9FCO - chains B and L of the 16 polymer chains in the assembly; structure by electron microscopy, 2.40 A resolution.

[Chain B]
Molecule: 16S rRNA
Source organism: Escherichia coli
Sequence (1046 nucleotides; each row starts with the number of its first residue; note: 488 numbers in that range are skipped by the numbering (no residue carries them; nothing is unmodelled there)):
     1 AAAUUGAAGA GUUUGAUCAU GGCUCAGAUU GAACGCUGGC GGCAGGCCUA ACACAUGCAA
    61 GUCGAACGGU AACAGGAA
    93 UGCUGACGAG UGGCGGACGG GUGAGUAAUG UCUGGGAAAC UGCCUGAUGG AGGGGGAUAA
   153 CUACUGGAAA CGGUAGCUAA UACCGCAUAA CGUCGCAAGA CCAAAGAGGG GG
   214 CCUCUUGCCA UCGGAUGUGC CCAGAUGGGA UUAGCUAGUA GGUGGGGUAA CGGCUCACCU
   274 AGGCGACGAU CCCUAGCUGG UCUGAGAGGA UGACCAGCCA CACUGGAACU GAGACACGGU
   334 CCAGACUCCU ACGGGAGGCA GCAGUGGGGA AUAUUGCACA AUGGGCGCAA GCCUGAUGCA
   394 GCCAUGCCGC GUGUAUGAAG AAGCCCUUCG GGUUGUAAAG UACUUUCAGC GGGGAGGAAG
   454 GGAGUAAAGU UAAUACCUUU GCUCAUUGAC GUUACCCGCA GAAGAAGCAC CGGCUAACUC
   514 CGUGCCAGCA GCCXCGGUAA UACGGAGGGU GCAAGCGUUA AUCGGAAUUA CUGGGCGUAA
   574 AGCGCACGCA GGCGGUUUGU UAAGUCAGAU GUGAAAUCCC CGGGCUCAAC CUGGGAACUG
   634 CAUCUGAUAC UGGCAAGCUU GAGUCUCGUA GAGGGGGGUA GAAUUCCAGG UGUAGCGGUG
   694 AAAUGCGUAG AGAUCUGGAG GAAUACCGGU GGCGAAGGCG GCCCCCUGGA CGAAGACUGA
   754 CGCUCAGGUG CGAAAGCGUG GGGAGCAAAC AGGAUUAGAU ACCCUGGUAG UCCACGCCGU
   814 AAACGAUGUC GACUUGGAGG UUGUGCC
   846 GGCGUGGCUU CCGGAGCUAA CGCGUUAAGU CGACCGCCUG GGGAGUACGG CCGCAAGGUU
   906 AAAACUCAAA UGAAUUGACG GGGG
  1390 UUGUACACAC CGCCCGUXAC ACCAUGGGAG UGGGUUGCAA AAGAAGUAGG UAGCUUAACC
  1450 UUCGGGAGGG CGCUUACCAC UUUGUGAUUC AUGACUGGGG UGAAGUCGUA ACAAGGUAAC
  1510 CGUAGGGGAA CCUGCGGUUG GAUCA
Modified / non-standard residues: PSU (pseudouridine-5'-monophosphate) at position 516, G7M (N7-methyl-guanosine-5'-monophosphate) at position 527, 4OC (4n,o2'-methylcytidine-5'-monophosphate) at position 1402, 5MC (5-methylcytidine-5'-monophosphate) at position 1407, UR3 (3-methyluridine-5'-monophoshate) at position 1498, 2MG (2N-methylguanosine-5'-monophosphate) at position 1516, MA6 (6N-dimethyladenosine-5'-monophoshate) at position 1518, MA6 (6N-dimethyladenosine-5'-monophoshate) at position 1519
Metal / ion sites: K+ site 1: G11, U12, G21, G22; Mg2+ site 1 near U13 (its only coordinating residue here); Mg2+ site 2 near G21 (its only coordinating residue here); Mg2+ site 3: C48, G115; Mg2+ site 4: A59, U387; K+ site 2: U62, G104, G105; Mg2+ site 5 near G100 (its only coordinating residue here); K+ site 3: G107, G324, G326; K+ site 4: G107, G108, G326; Mg2+ site 6: A109, G331; K+ site 5: A109, C110, G111; Mg2+ site 7 near G111 (its only coordinating residue here); 17 more K+ sites not listed; 30 more Mg2+ sites not listed
Small-molecule neighbours: kasugamycin (KSG; (1S,2R,3S,4R,5S,6S)-2,3,4,5,6-pentahydroxycyclohexyl 2-amino-4-{[carboxy(imino)methyl]amino}-2,3,4,6-tetradeoxy-alpha-D-arabino-hexopyranoside): A792, A794, C795, G926, UR3_1498, A1499, G1504, G1505, U1506
Reported in the primary citation:
  - binding site for kasugamycin: A794, G926
  - binding site for mRNA: G693, A790, G926, C1400

[Chain L]
Protein: Small ribosomal subunit protein uS12
Source organism: Escherichia coli
UniProt: P0A7S3 (RS12_ECOLI); residue numbers follow UniProt; this construct covers 1-124
Sequence (124 residues; row label = number of the first residue in the row):
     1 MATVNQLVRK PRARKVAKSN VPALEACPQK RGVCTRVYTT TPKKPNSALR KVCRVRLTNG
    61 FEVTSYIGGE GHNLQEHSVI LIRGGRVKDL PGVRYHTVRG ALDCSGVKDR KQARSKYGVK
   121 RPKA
Not modelled in the structure: 1, 123-124
Modified / non-standard residues: Asp89 ((3R)-3-(methylsulfanyl)-L-aspartic acid; D2T)
Metal / ion sites: K+: Pro45, Asn46 (shared with C518(B), G529(B) of chain B)
Swiss-Prot annotation at these positions:
  - modified residue: Lys108 (N6-acetyllysine)

[Chain B / chain L interface]
Pairs across the interface - 127 pairs, chain B then chain L:
  U24(B) - Asn20(L)  phosphate contact
  A33(B) - Pro28(L)  sugar contact
  A33(B) - Gln29(L)  hydrogen bond to the sugar
  C34(B) - Gln29(L)  sugar contact
  C34(B) - Leu81(L)  sugar contact
  C34(B) - Val98(L)  sugar contact
  G35(B) - Gly100(L)  sugar contact
  G35(B) - Ser115(L)  hydrogen bond to the sugar
  G35(B) - Gly118(L)  sugar contact
  C36(B) - Arg114(L)  hydrogen bond to the sugar
  C36(B) - Ser115(L)  sugar contact
  C36(B) - Val119(L)  sugar contact
  C36(B) - Lys120(L)  salt bridge to the phosphate
  C36(B) - Arg121(L)  hydrogen bond to the phosphate
  U37(B) - Lys120(L)  phosphate contact
  U37(B) - Arg121(L)  hydrogen bond to the phosphate
  G302(B) - Arg14(L)  salt bridge to the phosphate
  G362(B) - Arg31(L)  salt bridge to the phosphate
  G362(B) - Thr58(L)  phosphate contact
  A363(B) - Cys27(L)  hydrogen bond to the base
  A363(B) - Pro28(L)  base contact
  A363(B) - Gln29(L)  base contact
  A363(B) - Lys30(L)  phosphate contact
  A363(B) - Arg31(L)  salt bridge to the phosphate
  A363(B) - Thr58(L)  hydrogen bond to the phosphate
  A363(B) - Leu81(L)  sugar contact
  G500(B) - Arg121(L)  salt bridge to the phosphate
  C501(B) - Arg114(L)  salt bridge to the phosphate
  C501(B) - Ser115(L)  hydrogen bond to the phosphate
  C501(B) - Arg121(L)  salt bridge to the phosphate
  A502(B) - Ala113(L)  phosphate contact
  A502(B) - Arg114(L)  hydrogen bond to the phosphate
  A502(B) - Ser115(L)  hydrogen bond to the phosphate
  A502(B) - Lys116(L)  hydrogen bond to the phosphate
  C503(B) - Ala113(L)  phosphate contact
  C503(B) - Lys116(L)  salt bridge to the phosphate
  C518(B) - Pro45(L)  base contact
  C518(B) - Ser47(L)  phosphate contact
  C519(B) - Ser47(L)  hydrogen bond to the phosphate
  A520(B) - Ala48(L)  phosphate contact
  A520(B) - Leu49(L)  hydrogen bond to the phosphate
  A520(B) - Lys51(L)  salt bridge to the phosphate
  A520(B) - Glu70(L)  hydrogen bond to the sugar
  G521(B) - Arg50(L)  hydrogen bond to the base
  G521(B) - Lys51(L)  salt bridge to the phosphate
  G521(B) - Gly69(L)  phosphate contact
  G521(B) - Glu70(L)  phosphate contact
  G521(B) - Gly71(L)  hydrogen bond to the phosphate
  C522(B) - Asn46(L)  base contact
  C522(B) - Arg50(L)  base contact
  C522(B) - Tyr66(L)  hydrogen bond to the phosphate
  C522(B) - Gly68(L)  phosphate contact
  C522(B) - Gly69(L)  hydrogen bond to the phosphate
  C522(B) - Asp89(L)  base contact
  C522(B) - Tyr117(L)  sugar contact
  A523(B) - Arg50(L)  base contact
  A523(B) - Val87(L)  base contact
  A523(B) - Lys88(L)  base contact
  A523(B) - Asp89(L)  base contact
  A523(B) - Tyr117(L)  phosphate contact
  C525(B) - Arg86(L)  salt bridge to the phosphate
  C525(B) - Lys88(L)  phosphate contact
  C526(B) - Lys88(L)  salt bridge to the phosphate
  G7M_527(B) - Asn46(L)  base contact
  G7M_527(B) - Asp89(L)  base contact
  C528(B) - Asn46(L)  hydrogen bond to the base
  G529(B) - Asn46(L)  base contact
  G529(B) - Ser47(L)  hydrogen bond to the base
  G537(B) - Arg110(L)  salt bridge to the phosphate
  G538(B) - Arg110(L)  salt bridge to the phosphate
  G538(B) - Lys111(L)  hydrogen bond to the phosphate
  G538(B) - Gln112(L)  hydrogen bond to the phosphate
  A539(B) - Lys111(L)  phosphate contact
  A539(B) - Gln112(L)  hydrogen bond to the phosphate
  G550(B) - Lys116(L)  sugar contact
  U551(B) - Arg83(L)  hydrogen bond to the sugar
  U552(B) - Pro28(L)  hydrogen bond to the sugar
  U552(B) - Arg83(L)  sugar contact
  U552(B) - Gly84(L)  hydrogen bond to the sugar
  A553(B) - Val21(L)  phosphate contact
  A553(B) - Leu24(L)  sugar contact
  A553(B) - Ala26(L)  hydrogen bond to the sugar
  A553(B) - Cys27(L)  sugar contact
  A553(B) - Pro28(L)  sugar contact
  A553(B) - Gly84(L)  phosphate contact
  A554(B) - Ser19(L)  hydrogen bond to the phosphate
  A554(B) - Val21(L)  phosphate contact
  A554(B) - Ala26(L)  sugar contact
  U561(B) - Lys15(L)  hydrogen bond to the phosphate
  U562(B) - Arg12(L)  base contact
  U562(B) - Ala13(L)  hydrogen bond to the sugar
  U562(B) - Arg14(L)  sugar contact
  U562(B) - Lys15(L)  salt bridge to the phosphate
  A563(B) - Arg12(L)  base contact
  A563(B) - Arg14(L)  salt bridge to the phosphate
  C564(B) - Leu7(L)  phosphate contact
  C564(B) - Arg12(L)  salt bridge to the phosphate
  G567(B) - Arg12(L)  hydrogen bond to the base
  G568(B) - Ala2(L)  hydrogen bond to the base
  G585(B) - Asn5(L)  sugar contact
  C880(B) - Thr3(L)  hydrogen bond to the phosphate
  C880(B) - Asn5(L)  hydrogen bond to the phosphate
  C880(B) - Gln6(L)  base contact
  C880(B) - Arg9(L)  salt bridge to the phosphate
  G881(B) - Gln6(L)  hydrogen bond to the base
  G881(B) - Arg9(L)  salt bridge to the phosphate
  C882(B) - Ala2(L)  base contact
  C883(B) - Arg12(L)  base contact
  U884(B) - Arg12(L)  hydrogen bond to the base
  U884(B) - Lys15(L)  sugar contact
  C910(B) - Arg94(L)  salt bridge to the phosphate
  U911(B) - Lys18(L)  hydrogen bond to the base
  U911(B) - Gly92(L)  phosphate contact
  U911(B) - Arg94(L)  salt bridge to the phosphate
  C912(B) - Lys43(L)  salt bridge to the phosphate
  C912(B) - Pro91(L)  phosphate contact
  A913(B) - Lys43(L)  salt bridge to the phosphate
  A913(B) - Lys88(L)  salt bridge to the phosphate
  C1411(B) - Thr40(L)  hydrogen bond to the phosphate
  C1411(B) - Pro91(L)  sugar contact
  C1412(B) - Tyr38(L)  hydrogen bond to the phosphate
  C1412(B) - Pro91(L)  sugar contact
  C1412(B) - Gly92(L)  hydrogen bond to the sugar
  A1413(B) - Arg54(L)  salt bridge to the phosphate
  A1413(B) - Gly92(L)  phosphate contact
  A1492(B) - Lys44(L)  salt bridge to the phosphate
  A1492(B) - Asn46(L)  hydrogen bond to the base
Other interface residues (no listed pair), chain B (60 interface residues in all): A32, G301, G524, A759, C879, G885, A909, A1410
Other interface residues (no listed pair), chain L (70 interface residues in all): Pro22, Thr41, Thr64, Gly85, Arg99, Ala101, Asp109

[In short]
60 residues of chain B face 70 of chain L across their interface, with 41 hydrogen bonds and 26 salt bridges.
Among the polar pairs are A363(B)-Cys27(L), G521(B)-Arg50(L) and C528(B)-Asn46(L). From the paper: a binding
site for mRNA at G693(B), A790(B) and G926(B) among others; a binding site for kasugamycin at A794(B) and
G926(B).
Here chain B is 16S rRNA and chain L is Small ribosomal subunit protein uS12, both from Escherichia coli.
Entry 9FCO (Structure of E. coli 30S-IF1-IF3-mRNA-Kasugamycin complex) was determined by electron microscopy
together with 9FDA, 9FIB and 9G06 from the same study.
